Entry 9JCP (electron microscopy, 2.55 A resolution); this record covers chains R and A of the 5 polymer chains in the assembly.

# Chain R
Name: G-protein coupled receptor 4
From: Homo sapiens
UniProtKB: P46093 (GPR4_HUMAN); numbering as in UniProt (aligned over 1-362)
Sequence (362 residues; each row starts with the number of its first residue):
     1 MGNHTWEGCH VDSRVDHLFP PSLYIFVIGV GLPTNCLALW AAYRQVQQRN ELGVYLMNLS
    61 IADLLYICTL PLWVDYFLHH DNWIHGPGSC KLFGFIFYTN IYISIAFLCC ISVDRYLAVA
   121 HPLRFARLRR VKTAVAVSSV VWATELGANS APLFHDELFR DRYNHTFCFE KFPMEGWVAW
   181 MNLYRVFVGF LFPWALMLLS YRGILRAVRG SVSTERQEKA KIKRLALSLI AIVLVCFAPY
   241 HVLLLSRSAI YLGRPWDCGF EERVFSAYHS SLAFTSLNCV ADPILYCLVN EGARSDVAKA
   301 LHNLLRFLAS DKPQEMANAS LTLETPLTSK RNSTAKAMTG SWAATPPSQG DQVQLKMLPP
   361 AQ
Disordered / not traced: 1-7, 304-362
Cystine bridges: Cys9-Cys258, Cys90-Cys168
Residues lining bound ligands:
  - A1L35 (2-[[(2R)-3-acetyloxy-2-oxidanyl-propoxy]-oxidanyl-phosphoryl]oxyethyl-trimethyl-azanium), molecule 1: Tyr55, Tyr102, Ala106, Cys110, Val113, Val137, Val141, Glu145, Val188, Gly189, Phe192, Pro193
  - A1L35, molecule 2: Tyr116, Leu196, Leu199, Ser200, Arg202, Gly203, Arg206
UniProt features mapped onto this chain:
  - region: Glu157 to Phe172 (Extracellular loop 2 (ECL2))
  - site: Glu145 (Required for activation), His155 (Proton sensing), His165 (Proton sensing), His269 (Proton sensing)
  - glycosylation (N-linked (GlcNAc...) asparagine): Asn3, Asn164
From the paper describing this entry:
  - contacts within the chain: His17-His80 (pi stacking), Glu51-Asp114, His79-Ile84 (water-mediated contact), His80-Asp81, Asp81-His165, Asp161-His165, Glu170-His269
  - conformationally variable residues (side-chain flip): Asp81
  - mutagenesis - H80F, D81N: decreased signaling in response to Gq-IP1 signaling
  - mutagenesis - E170A, K171A: decreased signaling in response to Gs-cAMP signaling
  - mutagenesis - Y76A, Y98A, S200A, F265A: decreased signaling
  - mutagenesis - S200A: abolished signaling in response to A1L35

# Chain A
Name: Guanine nucleotide-binding protein G(q) subunit alpha
From: Homo sapiens
Sequence (361 residues; numbered 1 to 361; the number before each row is that of its first residue):
     1 MGCTLSAEDK AAVERSKMIE KQLQKDKQVY RRTLRLLLLG ADNSGKSTIV KQMRIYHVNG
    61 YSEEECKQYK AVVYSNTIQS IIAIIRAMGR LKIDFGDSAR ADDARQLFVL AGAAEEGFMT
   121 AELAGVIKRL WKDSGVQACF NRSREYQLND SAAYYLNDLD RIAQPNYIPT QQDVLRTRVK
   181 TSGIFETKFQ VDKVNFHMFD VGAQRDERRK WIQCFNDVTA IIFVVDSSDY NRLQEALNDF
   241 KSIWNNRWLR TISVILFLNK QDLLAEKVLA GKSKIEDYFP EFARYTTPED ATPEPGEDPR
   301 VTRAKYFIRK EFVDISTASG DGRHICYPHF TCSVDTENAR RIFNDCKDII LQMNLREYNL
   361 V
Disordered / not traced: 1-3, 59-178

# Chain R / chain A interface
Contacting residue pairs - 35 pairs, chain R then chain A:
  Gln45(R) - Asn359(A)  hydrogen bond
  Gln48(R) - Arg31(A)  hydrogen bond (backbone-side chain)
  Arg49(R) - Arg31(A)  hydrogen bond (backbone-side chain)
  Asn50(R) - Glu357(A)  hydrogen bond (side chain-backbone)
  Glu51(R) - Tyr358(A)  hydrogen bond
  Leu52(R) - Tyr358(A)
  Leu52(R) - Asn359(A)
  Asp114(R) - Tyr358(A)
  Arg115(R) - Tyr358(A)  hydrogen bond (side chain-backbone)
  Ala118(R) - Asn354(A)  hydrogen bond (backbone-side chain)
  Ala118(R) - Tyr358(A)
  Val119(R) - Leu351(A)
  Val119(R) - Leu360(A)  hydrophobic
  Pro122(R) - Lys347(A)
  Pro122(R) - Ile350(A)  hydrophobic
  Pro122(R) - Leu351(A)  hydrophobic
  Leu123(R) - Leu34(A)  hydrophobic
  Leu123(R) - Phe343(A)  hydrophobic
  Leu123(R) - Lys347(A)
  Leu123(R) - Ile350(A)  hydrophobic
  Arg129(R) - Asn354(A)
  Arg129(R) - Tyr358(A)  hydrogen bond
  Arg130(R) - Gln28(A)  hydrogen bond
  Ser211(R) - Asp348(A)  hydrogen bond
  Ser213(R) - Ile325(A)
  Ser213(R) - Tyr327(A)  hydrogen bond
  Ser213(R) - Asp348(A)
  Ser213(R) - Gln352(A)  hydrogen bond
  Thr214(R) - Gln352(A)  hydrogen bond
  Glu215(R) - Gly322(A)  hydrogen bond (side chain-backbone)
  Glu218(R) - Val361(A)
  Ile222(R) - Leu360(A)
  Leu225(R) - Leu360(A)
  Asn290(R) - Asn359(A)  hydrogen bond
  Asn290(R) - Val361(A)
Also at the interface, not in a pair above, chain R (30 interface residues in all): Leu56, Ile204, Ala207, Val208, Val212, Lys221, Tyr286, Glu291
Also at the interface, not in a pair above, chain A (23 interface residues in all): Gln24, Val194, Asp321, Cys346, Leu355
The authors on this interface:
  - residue pairs: Asp114(R)-Tyr358(A)

# Overview
30 residues of chain R face 23 of chain A across their interface; the contacts include 15 hydrogen bonds.
Polar contacts include Gln45(R)-Asn359(A), Gln48(R)-Arg31(A) and Arg49(R)-Arg31(A). The authors report a
contact between Asp114(R) and Tyr358(A). The paper reports that Y76A, Y98A and S200A of chain R, among others,
reduce signaling; conformational variability at Asp81(R); 8 substitutions were tested in all.
Here chain R is G-protein coupled receptor 4 and chain A is Guanine nucleotide-binding protein G(q) subunit
alpha, both from Homo sapiens. Entry 9JCP (Cryo-EM structure of the proton-sensing GPCR (GPR4)-Gq protein
complex at pH 7.4) was determined by electron microscopy together with 9JCO and 9JCQ from the same study.
